PDB entry 2D97 | X-ray diffraction, 2.01 A resolution | chain A

== Chain A ==
Name: Endo-1,4-beta-xylanase 2
From: Hypocrea jecorina
Notes: EC 3.2.1.8
UniProtKB: P36217 (XYN2_TRIRE); residues 2-190 here correspond to UniProt positions 34-222 (UniProt number = residue number + 32)
Sequence (189 residues; numbered 2 to 190; the number before each row is that of its first residue):
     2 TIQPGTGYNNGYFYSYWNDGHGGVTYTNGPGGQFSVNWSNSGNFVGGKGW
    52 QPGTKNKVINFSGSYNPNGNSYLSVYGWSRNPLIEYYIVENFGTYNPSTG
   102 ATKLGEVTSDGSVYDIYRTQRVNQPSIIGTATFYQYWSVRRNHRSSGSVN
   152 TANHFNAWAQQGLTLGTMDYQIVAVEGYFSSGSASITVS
Modified / non-standard residues: Tyr9, Tyr73, Tyr179 (3-iodo-tyrosine; IYR); Tyr135 (3,5-diiodotyrosine; TYI)
Construct notes: modified residue (9, 73, 135, 179)

== In short ==
Chain A is Endo-1,4-beta-xylanase 2 (Hypocrea jecorina); the structure, Structure of VIL-xylanase, was
determined by X-ray diffraction, deposited together with 2D8O, 2D8P, 2D8W, 2D91 and 2D98.
